5SX0 - chains A and B; structure by X-ray diffraction, 2.00 A resolution.

== Chain A ==
Name: Catalase-peroxidase
Source organism: Burkholderia pseudomallei (strain 1710b)
Notes: EC 1.11.1.21
Reference sequence: Q3JNW6 (KATG_BURP1); residues 21-748 here correspond to UniProt positions 1-728 (UniProt number = residue number - 20)
Sequence (728 residues; numbered 21 to 748; the number before each row is that of its first residue):
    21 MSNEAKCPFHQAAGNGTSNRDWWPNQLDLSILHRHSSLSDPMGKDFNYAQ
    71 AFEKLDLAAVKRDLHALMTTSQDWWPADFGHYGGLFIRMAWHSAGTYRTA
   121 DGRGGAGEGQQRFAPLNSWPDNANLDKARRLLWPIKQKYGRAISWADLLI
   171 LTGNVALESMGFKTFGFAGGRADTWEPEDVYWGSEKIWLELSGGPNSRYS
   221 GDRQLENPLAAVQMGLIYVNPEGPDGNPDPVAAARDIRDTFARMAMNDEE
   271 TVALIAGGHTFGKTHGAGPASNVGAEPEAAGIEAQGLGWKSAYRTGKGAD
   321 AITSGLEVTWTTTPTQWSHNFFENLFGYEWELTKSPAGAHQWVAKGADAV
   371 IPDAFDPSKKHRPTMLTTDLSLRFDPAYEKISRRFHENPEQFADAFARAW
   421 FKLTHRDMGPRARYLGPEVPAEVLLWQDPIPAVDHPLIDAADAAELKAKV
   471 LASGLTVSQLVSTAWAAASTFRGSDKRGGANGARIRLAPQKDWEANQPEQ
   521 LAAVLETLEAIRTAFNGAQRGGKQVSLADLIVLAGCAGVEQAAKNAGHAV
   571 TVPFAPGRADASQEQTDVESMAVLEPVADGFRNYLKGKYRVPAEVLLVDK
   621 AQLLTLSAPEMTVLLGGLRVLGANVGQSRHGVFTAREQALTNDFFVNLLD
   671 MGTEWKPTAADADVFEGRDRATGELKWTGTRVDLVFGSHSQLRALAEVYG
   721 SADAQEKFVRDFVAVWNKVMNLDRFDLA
Unresolved in the structure: 21-35
Modified positions: Met62 (S-oxymethionine; MHO)
Swiss-Prot annotation at these positions:
  - active site: His112 (Proton acceptor)
  - binding site (heme b): His279
  - site: Arg108 (Transition state stabilizer)
  - cross-link: Trp111 to Tyr238 (Tryptophyl-tyrosyl-methioninium (Trp-Tyr) (with M-244)), Tyr238 to Met264 (Tryptophyl-tyrosyl-methioninium (Tyr-Met) (with W-91))
Covalently attached groups: covalent link Trp111-Tyr238; covalent link Tyr238-Met264
Metal / ion sites: Na+: Gly122, Gly124, Ser494; heme Fe: His279 (together with oxygen atom)
Residues lining bound ligands:
  - heme (HEM): Asp98, Gly104, Leu105, Ile107, Arg108, Trp111, Val239, Pro241, Ile257, Phe261, Leu274, Ile275, Gly278, His279, Phe281, Gly282, Lys283, Thr284, His285, Thr323, Ser324, Leu326, Trp330, Leu386, Thr388, Phe416, Trp420
  - oxygen atom (O): Arg108, Trp111, His112, His279
  - oxygen molecule (OXY), molecule 1: Arg108, His112, Asp141
  - oxygen molecule (OXY), molecule 2: Trp111, His112, Asp141, Ile237
What the authors report for this chain:
  - conformationally variable residues (side-chain flip): Arg426
  - catalytic residues: Arg108, His112 (proposed by the authors, not directly observed)
  - mutagenesis - Y238A, M264A: decreased catalytic activity

== Chain B ==
Name: Catalase-peroxidase
Source organism: Burkholderia pseudomallei (strain 1710b)
Notes: EC 1.11.1.21
Reference sequence: Q3JNW6 (KATG_BURP1); residues 21-748 here correspond to UniProt positions 1-728 (UniProt number = residue number - 20)
Sequence (728 residues; each row starts with the number of its first residue):
    21 MSNEAKCPFHQAAGNGTSNRDWWPNQLDLSILHRHSSLSDPMGKDFNYAQ
    71 AFEKLDLAAVKRDLHALMTTSQDWWPADFGHYGGLFIRMAWHSAGTYRTA
   121 DGRGGAGEGQQRFAPLNSWPDNANLDKARRLLWPIKQKYGRAISWADLLI
   171 LTGNVALESMGFKTFGFAGGRADTWEPEDVYWGSEKIWLELSGGPNSRYS
   221 GDRQLENPLAAVQMGLIYVNPEGPDGNPDPVAAARDIRDTFARMAMNDEE
   271 TVALIAGGHTFGKTHGAGPASNVGAEPEAAGIEAQGLGWKSAYRTGKGAD
   321 AITSGLEVTWTTTPTQWSHNFFENLFGYEWELTKSPAGAHQWVAKGADAV
   371 IPDAFDPSKKHRPTMLTTDLSLRFDPAYEKISRRFHENPEQFADAFARAW
   421 FKLTHRDMGPRARYLGPEVPAEVLLWQDPIPAVDHPLIDAADAAELKAKV
   471 LASGLTVSQLVSTAWAAASTFRGSDKRGGANGARIRLAPQKDWEANQPEQ
   521 LAAVLETLEAIRTAFNGAQRGGKQVSLADLIVLAGCAGVEQAAKNAGHAV
   571 TVPFAPGRADASQEQTDVESMAVLEPVADGFRNYLKGKYRVPAEVLLVDK
   621 AQLLTLSAPEMTVLLGGLRVLGANVGQSRHGVFTAREQALTNDFFVNLLD
   671 MGTEWKPTAADADVFEGRDRATGELKWTGTRVDLVFGSHSQLRALAEVYG
   721 SADAQEKFVRDFVAVWNKVMNLDRFDLA
Unresolved in the structure: 21-35
Swiss-Prot annotation at these positions:
  - active site: His112 (Proton acceptor)
  - binding site (heme b): His279
  - site: Arg108 (Transition state stabilizer)
  - cross-link: Trp111 to Tyr238 (Tryptophyl-tyrosyl-methioninium (Trp-Tyr) (with M-244)), Tyr238 to Met264 (Tryptophyl-tyrosyl-methioninium (Tyr-Met) (with W-91))
Covalently attached groups: covalent link Trp111-Tyr238; covalent link Tyr238-Met264
Metal / ion sites: Na+: Gly122, Gly124, Ser494; heme Fe: His279 (together with oxygen atom)
Residues lining bound ligands:
  - heme (HEM): Asp98, Gly104, Leu105, Ile107, Arg108, Trp111, Val239, Pro241, Ile257, Phe261, Leu274, Ile275, Gly278, His279, Phe281, Gly282, Lys283, Thr284, His285, Thr323, Ser324, Leu326, Trp330, Leu386, Thr388, Phe416, Trp420
  - oxygen atom (O): Arg108, Trp111, His112, His279
  - oxygen molecule (OXY): Arg108, His112, Asp141

== How chain A and chain B interact ==
Contacting residue pairs - 162 pairs, chain A then chain B:
  Gly36(A) with Tyr201(B); Gly203(B); Ser204(B)
  Thr37(A) with Gly203(B), hydrogen bond (backbone-backbone); Ser204(B), hydrogen bond (side chain-backbone); Glu205(B), hydrogen bond (side chain-backbone); Lys206(B), hydrogen bond
  Asn39(A) with Ala134(B), hydrogen bond (side chain-backbone); Pro135(B); Pro197(B)
  Trp42(A) with Glu205(B); Lys206(B); Ile207(B); Trp208(B), hydrophobic; Met234(B), hydrophobic
  Trp43(A) with Pro135(B), hydrophobic; Ser138(B); Trp208(B), hydrophobic; Glu296(B), hydrogen bond; Glu298(B)
  Gln46(A) with Glu298(B), hydrogen bond (side chain-backbone)
  His53(A) with Leu58(B); Ser59(B)
  Arg54(A) with Leu58(B)
  Ser56(A) with Ser56(B); Leu58(B)
  Leu58(A) with His53(B); Arg54(B); Ser56(B); Ser627(B); Pro629(B)
  Ser59(A) with His53(B); Pro629(B); Leu715(B)
  Pro61(A) with Leu715(B), hydrophobic; Val718(B), hydrophobic; Tyr719(B); Lys727(B), hydrogen bond (backbone-side chain)
  Met62(A) with Val718(B); Lys727(B)
  Lys64(A) with Lys64(B)
  Trp94(A) with Met671(B), hydrophobic; Arg690(B)
  Arg132(A) with Ser710(B); Ala714(B); Glu717(B), salt bridge
  Phe133(A) with Ser710(B); Ala714(B), hydrophobic
  Ala134(A) with Asn39(B); Trp43(B), hydrophobic; Ser710(B)
  Pro135(A) with Asn39(B); Trp43(B), hydrophobic
  Asn137(A) with Ser710(B)
  Ser138(A) with Trp43(B)
  Arg150(A) with Met671(B); Arg713(B)
  Trp153(A) with Leu669(B), hydrogen bond (side chain-backbone); Glu717(B); Ser721(B)
  Gln157(A) with Gly720(B), hydrogen bond (side chain-backbone); Ser721(B); Ala722(B), hydrogen bond (backbone-backbone)
  Lys158(A) with Ala722(B)
  Gly160(A) with Ser721(B); Asp723(B)
  Arg161(A) with Asp723(B), salt bridge
  Trp165(A) with Glu717(B), hydrogen bond
  Trp195(A) with Gln711(B), hydrogen bond (backbone-side chain); Ala714(B); Val718(B), hydrophobic
  Glu196(A) with Gln711(B)
  Pro197(A) with Asn39(B); Gln711(B)
  Tyr201(A) with Gly36(B)
  Gly203(A) with Gly36(B); Thr37(B), hydrogen bond (backbone-backbone)
  Ser204(A) with Gly36(B); Thr37(B), hydrogen bond (backbone-side chain)
  Glu205(A) with Thr37(B), hydrogen bond (backbone-side chain); Trp42(B)
  Lys206(A) with Thr37(B), hydrogen bond; Trp42(B)
  Ile207(A) with Trp42(B)
  Trp208(A) with Trp42(B), hydrophobic; Trp43(B), hydrophobic
  Met234(A) with Trp42(B), hydrophobic
  Glu296(A) with Trp43(B), hydrogen bond
  Glu298(A) with Trp43(B); Gln46(B); Ser710(B), hydrogen bond
  Ala299(A) with Trp43(B)
  Ile302(A) with Phe685(B), hydrophobic; Arg701(B); Val705(B), hydrophobic; Ser708(B)
  Glu303(A) with Trp675(B); Pro677(B); Phe685(B)
  Gln305(A) with Leu668(B); Trp675(B); Leu704(B), hydrogen bond (side chain-backbone); Gly707(B); Ser708(B); Arg713(B)
  Gly306(A) with Gly707(B); Ser708(B)
  Leu307(A) with Met671(B), hydrophobic
  Ser627(A) with Leu58(B)
  Pro629(A) with Leu58(B); Ser59(B)
  Leu668(A) with Gln305(B)
  Leu669(A) with Trp153(B), hydrogen bond (backbone-side chain)
  Met671(A) with Trp94(B), hydrophobic; Arg150(B); Leu307(B), hydrophobic
  Trp675(A) with Glu303(B); Gln305(B)
  Pro677(A) with Glu303(B)
  Phe685(A) with Ile302(B), hydrophobic; Glu303(B)
  Arg701(A) with Ile302(B)
  Leu704(A) with Gln305(B), hydrogen bond (backbone-side chain)
  Val705(A) with Ile302(B)
  Gly707(A) with Gln305(B); Gly306(B)
  Ser708(A) with Ile302(B); Gln305(B); Gly306(B)
  Ser710(A) with Arg132(B); Phe133(B); Ala134(B); Asn137(B); Glu298(B), hydrogen bond
  Gln711(A) with Trp195(B), hydrogen bond (side chain-backbone); Glu196(B); Pro197(B)
  Arg713(A) with Arg150(B); Gln305(B), hydrogen bond (side chain-backbone)
  Ala714(A) with Arg132(B); Phe133(B), hydrophobic; Trp195(B)
  Leu715(A) with Ser59(B); Pro61(B), hydrophobic
  Glu717(A) with Arg132(B), salt bridge; Trp153(B); Trp165(B), hydrogen bond
  Val718(A) with Pro61(B), hydrophobic; Met62(B), hydrophobic; Trp195(B), hydrophobic
  Tyr719(A) with Pro61(B)
  Gly720(A) with Gln157(B), hydrogen bond (backbone-side chain)
  Ser721(A) with Trp153(B); Gln157(B); Gly160(B)
  Ala722(A) with Gln157(B), hydrogen bond (backbone-backbone); Lys158(B)
  Asp723(A) with Gly160(B); Arg161(B), salt bridge
  Lys727(A) with Pro61(B), hydrogen bond (side chain-backbone); Met62(B); Arg161(B)
Other interface residues (no listed pair), chain A (84 interface residues in all): Leu52, His55, Asp60, Gly63, Lys156, Tyr159, Glu614, Val666, Lys676, Arg690, Asp731
Other interface residues (no listed pair), chain B (85 interface residues in all): Leu52, Asp60, Gly63, Lys156, Tyr159, Ala299, Gly301, Glu614, Val666, Lys676, Ala724, Asp731

== Overview ==
84 residues of chain A face 85 of chain B across their interface, with 29 hydrogen bonds and 4 salt bridges.
Among the polar pairs are Arg132(A)-Glu717(B), Arg161(A)-Asp723(B) and Glu717(A)-Arg132(B). Chain A binds
heme, oxygen molecule and oxygen atom. The paper reports catalytic residues Arg108(A) and His112(A); Y238A and
M264A of chain A reduce catalytic activity.
Chain A is Catalase-peroxidase and chain B is Catalase-peroxidase, both from Burkholderia pseudomallei (strain
1710b); the structure, Crystal structure of an oxoferryl species of catalase-peroxidase KatG at pH7.5, was
determined by X-ray diffraction, deposited together with 5SW4, 5SW5 and 5SW6.
